Entry 9DWE (electron microscopy, 2.80 A resolution); this record covers chains L and H of the 9 polymer chains in the assembly.

[Chain L]
Protein: CR9114 Fab light chain
From: Homo sapiens
Notes: antibody fragment or engineered binder
Amino-acid sequence (110 residues; each row starts with the number of its first residue; note: 1 number in that range is skipped by the numbering (no residue carries it; nothing is unmodelled there); a row labelled like 27A-27B holds insertion residues (27A, then the next letters in order)):
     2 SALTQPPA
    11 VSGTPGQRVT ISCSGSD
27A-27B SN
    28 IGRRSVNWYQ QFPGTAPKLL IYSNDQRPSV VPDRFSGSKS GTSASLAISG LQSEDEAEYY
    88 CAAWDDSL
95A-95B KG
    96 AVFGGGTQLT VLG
Cystine bridges: Cys23-Cys88

[Chain H]
Protein: CR9114 Fab Fab heavy chain
From: Homo sapiens
Notes: antibody fragment or engineered binder
Amino-acid sequence (120 residues; numbered 1 to 112 plus 8 insertion-coded residues; the number before each row is that of its first residue; a row labelled like 82A-82C holds insertion residues (82A, then the next letters in order)):
     1 QVQLVQSGAE VKKPGSSVKV SCKSSGGTSN NYAISWVRQA PGQGLDWMGG IS
   52A P
    53 IFGSTAYAQK FQGRVTISAD IFSNTAYMEL
82A-82C NSL
    83 TSEDTAVYFC ARHGNYYY
100A-100D YSGM
   101 DVWGQGTTVT VS
Cystine bridges: Cys22-Cys92

[Chain L / chain H interface]
Residue-residue contacts (30):
  Arg31(L) - Tyr100A(H)  hydrogen bond
  Asn34(L) - Tyr100A(H)  hydrogen bond (side chain-backbone)
  Asn34(L) - Ser100B(H)
  Asn34(L) - Gly100C(H)  hydrogen bond (side chain-backbone)
  Tyr36(L) - Gly100C(H)
  Tyr36(L) - Met100D(H)  hydrogen bond (side chain-backbone)
  Tyr36(L) - Trp103(H)  hydrophobic
  Gln38(L) - Gln39(H)  hydrogen bond
  Gln38(L) - Phe91(H)
  Ala43(L) - Phe91(H)  hydrophobic
  Ala43(L) - Trp103(H)  hydrophobic
  Ala43(L) - Gly104(H)
  Pro44(L) - Leu45(H)  hydrophobic
  Pro44(L) - Trp103(H)
  Leu46(L) - Gly100C(H)
  Leu46(L) - Met100D(H)
  Leu46(L) - Asp101(H)
  Tyr87(L) - Gln39(H)  hydrogen bond
  Tyr87(L) - Gln43(H)
  Tyr87(L) - Gly44(H)
  Tyr87(L) - Leu45(H)
  Trp91(L) - Trp47(H)  hydrophobic
  Trp91(L) - Tyr100(H)  hydrophobic
  Trp91(L) - Tyr100A(H)  hydrophobic
  Ser94(L) - Gln61(H)
  Leu95(L) - Gln61(H)  hydrogen bond (backbone-side chain)
  Gly95B(L) - Trp47(H)
  Ala96(L) - Trp47(H)
  Phe98(L) - Leu45(H)
  Phe98(L) - Met100D(H)  hydrophobic
Also at the interface, not in a pair above, chain L (17 interface residues in all): Thr42, Lys95A, Gly100
Also at the interface, not in a pair above, chain H (19 interface residues in all): Val37, Asp46, Tyr59, Tyr99

[Summary]
The interface between chain L and chain H involves 17 residues on one side and 19 on the other, with 7
hydrogen bonds. Among the polar pairs are Arg31(L)-Tyr100A(H), Asn34(L)-Gly100C(H) and Asn34(L)-Tyr100A(H).
Here chain L is CR9114 Fab light chain and chain H is CR9114 Fab Fab heavy chain, both from Homo sapiens.
Entry 9DWE (Cryo-EM structure of hemagglutinin H5 A/Texas/37/2024 in complex with LSTa and antibody CR9114)
was determined by electron microscopy.
